5MZ8 - chains A and B of the 4 polymer chains in the assembly; structure by X-ray diffraction, 2.20 A resolution.

Chain A (and B):
Protein: aldehyde dehydrogenase 21
Organism: Physcomitrella patens subsp. patens
Notes: chain B of this document is another copy of the same molecule, construct and numbering; everything in this record applies to it too
UniProt: A9SS48 (A9SS48_PHYPA); residue numbers follow UniProt; this construct covers 1-497
Amino-acid sequence (515 residues; each row starts with the number of its first residue; numbers below 1 keep their minus sign (Met-17 is residue -17)):
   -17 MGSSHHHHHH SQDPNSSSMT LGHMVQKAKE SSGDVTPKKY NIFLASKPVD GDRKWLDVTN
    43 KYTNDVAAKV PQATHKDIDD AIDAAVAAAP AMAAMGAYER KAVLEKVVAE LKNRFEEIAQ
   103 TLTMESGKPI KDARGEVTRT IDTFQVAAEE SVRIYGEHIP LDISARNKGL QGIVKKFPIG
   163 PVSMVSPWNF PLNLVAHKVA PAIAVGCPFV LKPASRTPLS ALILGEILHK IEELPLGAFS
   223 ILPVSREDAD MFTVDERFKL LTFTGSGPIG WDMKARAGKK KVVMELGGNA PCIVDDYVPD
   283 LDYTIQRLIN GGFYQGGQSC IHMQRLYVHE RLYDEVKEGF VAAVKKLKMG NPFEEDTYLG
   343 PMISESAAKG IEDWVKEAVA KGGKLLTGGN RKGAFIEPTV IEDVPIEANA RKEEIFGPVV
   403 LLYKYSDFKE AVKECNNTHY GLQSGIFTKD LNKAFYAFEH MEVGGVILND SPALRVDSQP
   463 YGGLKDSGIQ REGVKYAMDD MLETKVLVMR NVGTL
Disordered / not traced: -17 to 16 (chain B: -17 to 17)
Sequence notes: initiating methionine (-17); expression tag (-16 to 0)
Ligand contacts: succinic acid (SIN): Arg121, Asn171, Phe172, Asn175, Leu176, Tyr296, Ser301, Cys302, Ile303, Arg457, Tyr463

Chain A / chain B interface:
Residue-residue contacts (116; chain A residue first):
  Arg121(A) - Arg148(B)
  Asp124(A) - Ser146(B)  hydrogen bond
  Val128(A) - Ile145(B)  hydrophobic
  Glu139(A) - Lys477(B)  salt bridge
  Glu139(A) - Tyr478(B)
  Leu143(A) - Val458(B)
  Leu143(A) - Ser460(B)
  Leu143(A) - Gln461(B)
  Ile145(A) - Val128(B)  hydrophobic
  Ile145(A) - Val458(B)  hydrophobic
  Ile145(A) - Ser460(B)
  Ser146(A) - Asp124(B)  hydrogen bond
  Arg148(A) - Arg121(B)
  Arg148(A) - Arg457(B)
  Arg148(A) - Asp459(B)  salt bridge
  Asn149(A) - Val458(B)
  Leu152(A) - Leu456(B)  hydrophobic
  Leu152(A) - Val458(B)  hydrophobic
  Ile155(A) - Phe440(B)
  Lys157(A) - Phe440(B)
  Lys157(A) - Glu441(B)  salt bridge
  Phe159(A) - Phe440(B)
  Phe159(A) - Glu441(B)
  Trp253(A) - Lys261(B)
  Lys256(A) - Gly260(B)  hydrogen bond (side chain-backbone)
  Lys256(A) - Lys261(B)
  Lys256(A) - Lys262(B)  hydrogen bond (side chain-backbone)
  Ala257(A) - Ala257(B)
  Gly260(A) - Lys256(B)  hydrogen bond (backbone-side chain)
  Lys261(A) - Trp253(B)
  Lys261(A) - Lys256(B)
  Lys261(A) - Asp468(B)  salt bridge
  Lys262(A) - Lys256(B)  hydrogen bond (backbone-side chain)
  Lys263(A) - Gln472(B)
  Tyr285(A) - Arg492(B)
  Arg289(A) - Arg492(B)
  Phe437(A) - Leu489(B)  hydrophobic
  Phe440(A) - Ile155(B)
  Phe440(A) - Lys157(B)
  Phe440(A) - Phe159(B)
  Phe440(A) - Lys487(B)  hydrogen bond (backbone-side chain)
  Phe440(A) - Val488(B)
  Phe440(A) - Leu489(B)
  Glu441(A) - Lys157(B)  salt bridge
  Glu441(A) - Phe159(B)
  Glu441(A) - Lys487(B)  hydrogen bond (backbone-side chain)
  Met443(A) - Lys487(B)  hydrogen bond (backbone-side chain)
  Val445(A) - Lys487(B)
  Gly446(A) - Thr486(B)
  Gly446(A) - Lys487(B)
  Gly446(A) - Val488(B)  hydrogen bond (backbone-backbone)
  Gly447(A) - Val488(B)
  Val448(A) - Val488(B)  hydrogen bond (backbone-backbone)
  Val448(A) - Leu489(B)
  Val448(A) - Val490(B)  hydrogen bond (backbone-backbone)
  Ile449(A) - Val490(B)
  Leu450(A) - Leu489(B)  hydrophobic
  Leu450(A) - Val490(B)  hydrogen bond (backbone-backbone)
  Leu450(A) - Met491(B)
  Leu450(A) - Arg492(B)  hydrogen bond (backbone-backbone)
  Asn451(A) - Arg492(B)
  Asp452(A) - Arg492(B)  salt bridge
  Leu456(A) - Leu152(B)  hydrophobic
  Leu456(A) - Val490(B)  hydrophobic
  Leu456(A) - Arg492(B)
  Arg457(A) - Arg148(B)
  Val458(A) - Leu143(B)
  Val458(A) - Ile145(B)  hydrophobic
  Val458(A) - Asn149(B)
  Val458(A) - Leu152(B)  hydrophobic
  Asp459(A) - Arg148(B)  salt bridge
  Ser460(A) - Leu143(B)
  Ser460(A) - Ile145(B)
  Gln461(A) - Leu143(B)
  Gln461(A) - Val490(B)
  Pro462(A) - Thr486(B)
  Pro462(A) - Val488(B)
  Leu466(A) - Glu485(B)
  Asp468(A) - Lys261(B)  salt bridge
  Ile471(A) - Lys261(B)
  Gln472(A) - Lys263(B)
  Arg473(A) - Glu485(B)  salt bridge
  Arg473(A) - Thr486(B)  hydrogen bond (side chain-backbone)
  Lys477(A) - Glu139(B)  salt bridge
  Tyr478(A) - Glu139(B)
  Glu485(A) - Leu466(B)
  Glu485(A) - Arg473(B)  salt bridge
  Thr486(A) - Gly446(B)
  Thr486(A) - Pro462(B)
  Thr486(A) - Arg473(B)  hydrogen bond (backbone-side chain)
  Lys487(A) - Phe440(B)  hydrogen bond (side chain-backbone)
  Lys487(A) - Glu441(B)  hydrogen bond (side chain-backbone)
  Lys487(A) - Met443(B)  hydrogen bond (side chain-backbone)
  Lys487(A) - Val445(B)
  Lys487(A) - Gly446(B)
  Val488(A) - Phe440(B)
  Val488(A) - Gly446(B)  hydrogen bond (backbone-backbone)
  Val488(A) - Gly447(B)
  Val488(A) - Val448(B)  hydrogen bond (backbone-backbone)
  Val488(A) - Pro462(B)
  Leu489(A) - Phe437(B)  hydrophobic
  Leu489(A) - Phe440(B)
  Leu489(A) - Val448(B)
  Val490(A) - Val448(B)  hydrogen bond (backbone-backbone)
  Val490(A) - Ile449(B)
  Val490(A) - Leu450(B)  hydrogen bond (backbone-backbone)
  Val490(A) - Leu456(B)  hydrophobic
  Val490(A) - Gln461(B)
  Met491(A) - Leu450(B)
  Arg492(A) - Tyr285(B)  hydrogen bond
  Arg492(A) - Arg289(B)
  Arg492(A) - Leu450(B)  hydrogen bond (backbone-backbone)
  Arg492(A) - Asn451(B)
  Arg492(A) - Asp452(B)  salt bridge
  Arg492(A) - Leu456(B)
  Val494(A) - Leu450(B)  hydrophobic
Other interface residues (no listed pair), chain A (62 interface residues in all): Thr120, Ile141, Val156, His442, Lys467
Other interface residues (no listed pair), chain B (63 interface residues in all): Thr120, Ile141, Val156, Lys241, Ala436, His442, Ile471, Val494

Summary:
The interface between chain A and chain B involves 62 residues on one side and 63 on the other, with 25
hydrogen bonds and 12 salt bridges. Polar contacts include Glu139(A)-Lys477(B), Arg148(A)-Asp459(B) and
Lys157(A)-Glu441(B). Chain A binds succinic acid.
Chain A and chain B are both aldehyde dehydrogenase 21 (Physcomitrella patens subsp. patens); the structure,
Crystal structure of aldehyde dehydrogenase 21 (ALDH21) from Physcomitrella patens in complex with the
reaction product ..., was determined by X-ray diffraction, deposited together with 5MZ5 and 5N5S.
